Entry 5LLX (X-ray diffraction, 2.80 A resolution); this record covers chains A and B.

[Chain A (and B)]
Molecule: Diguanylate cyclase (GGDEF) domain-containing protein
Source organism: Idiomarina sp. A28L
Notes: EC 2.7.7.65; chain B of this document is another copy of the same molecule, construct and numbering; everything in this record applies to it too
UniProt: F7RW09 (F7RW09_9GAMM); residues 3-683 here = UniProt positions 3-683
Amino-acid sequence (685 residues; row label = number of the first residue in the row; numbers below 1 keep their minus sign (Gly-1 is residue -1)):
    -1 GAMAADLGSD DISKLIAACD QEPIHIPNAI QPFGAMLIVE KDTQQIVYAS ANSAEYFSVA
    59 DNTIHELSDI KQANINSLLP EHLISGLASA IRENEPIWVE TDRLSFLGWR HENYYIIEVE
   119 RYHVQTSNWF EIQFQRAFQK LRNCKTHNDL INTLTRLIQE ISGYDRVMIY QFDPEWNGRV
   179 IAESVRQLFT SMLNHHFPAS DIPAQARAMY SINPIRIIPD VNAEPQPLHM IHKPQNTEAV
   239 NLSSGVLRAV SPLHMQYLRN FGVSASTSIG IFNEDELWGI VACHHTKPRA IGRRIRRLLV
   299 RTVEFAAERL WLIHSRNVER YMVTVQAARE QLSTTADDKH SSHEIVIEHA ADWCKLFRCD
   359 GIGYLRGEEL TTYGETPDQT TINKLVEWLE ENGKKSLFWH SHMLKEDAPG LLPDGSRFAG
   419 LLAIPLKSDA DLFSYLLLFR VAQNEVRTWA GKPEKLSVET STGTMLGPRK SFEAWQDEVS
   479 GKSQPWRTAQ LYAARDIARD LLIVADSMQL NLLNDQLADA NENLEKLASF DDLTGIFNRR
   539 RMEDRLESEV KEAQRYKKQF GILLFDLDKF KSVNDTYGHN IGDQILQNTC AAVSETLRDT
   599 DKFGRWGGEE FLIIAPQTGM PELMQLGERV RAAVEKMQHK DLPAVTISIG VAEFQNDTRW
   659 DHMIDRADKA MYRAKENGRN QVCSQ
Unresolved in the structure: -1 to 9, 426-431, 683 (chain B: -1 to 7, 332-337, 388-393, 424-432, 683)
Construct notes: expression tag (-1 to 2)
Covalent attachments: 2(R),3(E)- phytochromobilin (LBV) linked to Cys17
Metal / ion sites: Mg2+: Asp564, Leu565, Glu607 (together with GTP)
Residues lining bound ligands:
  - GTP (guanosine-5'-triphosphate), molecule 1: Leu531, Asp564, Leu565, Asp566, Lys567, Phe568, Lys569, Asn572, His577, Gly580, Asp581, Leu584, Arg603, Gly606, Glu607, Lys673, Arg677
  - GTP, molecule 2: Arg537, Trp604, Glu608, Asp666
  - 2(R),3(E)- phytochromobilin (LBV; 3-[2-[(Z)-[3-(2-carboxyethyl)-5-[(Z)-(4-ethenyl-3-methyl-5-oxidanylidene-pyrrol-2-ylidene)methyl]-4-methyl-pyrrol-1-ium -2-ylidene]methyl]-5-[(Z)-[(3E)-3-ethylidene-4-methyl-5-oxidanylidene-pyrrolidin-2-ylidene]methyl]-4-methyl-1H-pyrrol-3- yl]propanoic acid): Glu20, Ile22, Met166, Tyr168, Val178, Phe195, Ser198, Asp199, Ile200, Pro201, Ala204, Tyr208, Arg214, Ile216, Arg246, Ala247, Val248, Ser249, Leu251, His252, Tyr255, Leu256, Phe259, Ser264, Thr265, Ser266, Ile278, Ala280, His282, Met463, Leu464, Gly465, Pro466
From the paper describing this entry:
  - mutagenesis - D504L/A518L: abolished catalytic activity on red light illumination
  - mutagenesis - S505V/A526V: increased catalytic activity on dark

[Chain A / chain B interface]
Contacting residue pairs (122):
  Trp96(A) - Asn126(B)  hydrogen bond (backbone-side chain)
  Trp96(A) - Glu129(B)
  Trp96(A) - Ile130(B)
  Glu98(A) - Ser125(B)
  Glu98(A) - Asn126(B)
  Tyr120(A) - Thr124(B)
  Val122(A) - Thr124(B)
  Thr124(A) - Val122(B)
  Thr124(A) - Thr124(B)
  Ser125(A) - Glu98(B)
  Ser125(A) - Arg292(B)  hydrogen bond (backbone-side chain)
  Asn126(A) - Trp96(B)  hydrogen bond (side chain-backbone)
  Asn126(A) - Glu98(B)
  Asn126(A) - Arg292(B)
  Glu129(A) - Trp96(B)
  Glu129(A) - Arg292(B)  salt bridge
  Ile130(A) - Trp96(B)
  Phe132(A) - Phe132(B)  hydrophobic
  Phe132(A) - Phe136(B)  hydrophobic
  Phe132(A) - Arg299(B)
  Gln133(A) - Arg295(B)  hydrogen bond
  Gln133(A) - Arg299(B)  hydrogen bond
  Phe136(A) - Phe136(B)  hydrophobic
  Phe136(A) - Arg299(B)
  Phe136(A) - Glu302(B)
  Arg140(A) - Phe270(B)  hydrogen bond (side chain-backbone)
  Arg140(A) - Glu302(B)  salt bridge
  Arg140(A) - Glu306(B)
  Phe270(A) - Arg140(B)
  Asn271(A) - Arg314(B)  hydrogen bond
  Glu272(A) - Arg307(B)  salt bridge
  Glu272(A) - Arg314(B)  salt bridge
  Arg292(A) - Ser125(B)  hydrogen bond (side chain-backbone)
  Arg292(A) - Asn126(B)
  Arg292(A) - Glu129(B)  salt bridge
  Arg295(A) - Gln133(B)
  Arg299(A) - Phe132(B)
  Arg299(A) - Gln133(B)  hydrogen bond
  Arg299(A) - Phe136(B)
  Glu302(A) - Phe136(B)
  Glu302(A) - Arg140(B)  salt bridge
  Phe303(A) - Phe303(B)  hydrophobic
  Phe303(A) - Glu306(B)
  Glu306(A) - Arg307(B)  salt bridge
  Arg307(A) - Glu272(B)  salt bridge
  Arg307(A) - Glu306(B)  salt bridge
  Trp309(A) - Leu310(B)
  Leu310(A) - Glu306(B)
  Leu310(A) - Trp309(B)
  Leu310(A) - Leu310(B)
  Ser313(A) - Ser313(B)  hydrogen bond (side chain-backbone)
  Ser313(A) - Arg314(B)
  Ser313(A) - Glu317(B)  hydrogen bond
  Arg314(A) - Asn271(B)  hydrogen bond
  Arg314(A) - Glu272(B)  salt bridge
  Met320(A) - Met320(B)  hydrophobic
  Met320(A) - Tyr490(B)  hydrophobic
  Gln324(A) - Tyr490(B)
  Gln324(A) - Arg493(B)
  Gln324(A) - Asp494(B)
  Arg327(A) - Arg493(B)
  Arg327(A) - Asp494(B)  salt bridge
  Arg327(A) - Arg497(B)
  Glu328(A) - Leu395(B)
  Ser331(A) - Arg493(B)
  Ser331(A) - Arg497(B)  hydrogen bond
  Leu395(A) - Glu328(B)
  Lys425(A) - Ser505(B)  hydrogen bond
  Tyr490(A) - Gln324(B)
  Arg493(A) - Arg327(B)
  Arg493(A) - Ser331(B)
  Asp494(A) - Gln324(B)
  Asp494(A) - Arg327(B)  salt bridge
  Arg497(A) - Ser331(B)  hydrogen bond
  Arg497(A) - Asp498(B)  salt bridge
  Arg497(A) - Ile501(B)
  Asp498(A) - Arg497(B)  salt bridge
  Leu500(A) - Ile501(B)  hydrophobic
  Ile501(A) - Arg497(B)
  Ile501(A) - Leu500(B)  hydrophobic
  Ile501(A) - Ile501(B)  hydrophobic
  Asp504(A) - Asp504(B)
  Asp504(A) - Leu508(B)
  Leu508(A) - Leu508(B)  hydrophobic
  Leu508(A) - Leu511(B)  hydrophobic
  Leu511(A) - Asn512(B)
  Leu511(A) - Leu515(B)  hydrophobic
  Asn512(A) - Leu511(B)
  Gln514(A) - Leu515(B)
  Leu515(A) - Gln514(B)
  Leu515(A) - Leu515(B)
  Leu515(A) - Ala518(B)  hydrophobic
  Ala518(A) - Leu515(B)  hydrophobic
  Ala518(A) - Ala518(B)  hydrophobic
  Asn521(A) - Leu522(B)
  Leu522(A) - Ala518(B)
  Leu522(A) - Asn521(B)
  Leu522(A) - Leu522(B)
  Leu522(A) - Leu525(B)
  Leu525(A) - Leu522(B)  hydrophobic
  Leu525(A) - Leu525(B)
  Leu525(A) - Ala526(B)
  Ala526(A) - Leu525(B)
  Asp530(A) - Arg538(B)  salt bridge
  Arg538(A) - Asp530(B)  salt bridge
  Lys569(A) - Asp666(B)  salt bridge
  Asp573(A) - Asp663(B)
  Tyr575(A) - Arg657(B)  hydrogen bond (backbone-side chain)
  Gly576(A) - Arg657(B)
  Gly576(A) - Asp659(B)
  His577(A) - Glu541(B)
  His577(A) - Trp658(B)
  His577(A) - Asp659(B)  salt bridge
  Arg657(A) - Tyr575(B)
  Arg657(A) - Gly576(B)
  Trp658(A) - His577(B)
  Asp659(A) - Asn572(B)
  Asp659(A) - Gly576(B)
  Asp659(A) - His577(B)  hydrogen bond (side chain-backbone)
  Asp663(A) - Asp573(B)
  Asp666(A) - Lys569(B)  salt bridge
  Lys667(A) - Asp573(B)
Interface residues without a listed pair, chain A (78 interface residues in all): Val97, Lys143, Val316, Glu317, Val321, Ser505, Gln507, Asn519, Glu541, Asn572, Asp581, Gly606, Tyr670
Interface residues without a listed pair, chain B (76 interface residues in all): Val97, Tyr120, Lys143, Gln507, Asn519, Arg537, Asp581, Gly605, Gly606, Lys667

[Overview]
Chain A and chain B form an interface of 78 and 76 residues respectively; the contacts include 17 hydrogen
bonds and 19 salt bridges. Among the polar pairs are Glu129(A)-Arg292(B), Arg140(A)-Glu302(B) and
Glu272(A)-Arg307(B). From the paper: D504L/A518L of chain A abolish catalytic activity on red light
illumination; S505V/A526V of chain A increase catalytic activity on dark.
Chain A and chain B are both Diguanylate cyclase (GGDEF) domain-containing protein (Idiomarina sp. A28L); the
structure, Bacteriophytochrome activated diguanylyl cyclase from Idiomarina species A28L with GTP bound, was
determined by X-ray diffraction (same publication as 5LLW).
